Entry 7TKQ (electron microscopy, 4.50 A resolution (low resolution: residue-level contacts below are approximate; hydrogen-bond / salt-bridge calls are withheld)); this record covers chains G and H of the 27 polymer chains in the assembly.

== Chain G ==
Name: ATP synthase subunit gamma
Source organism: Saccharomyces cerevisiae
Reference sequence: P38077 (ATPG_YEAST); residues 1-278 here correspond to UniProt positions 34-311 (UniProt number = residue number + 33)
Chain sequence (278 residues; each row starts with the number of its first residue):
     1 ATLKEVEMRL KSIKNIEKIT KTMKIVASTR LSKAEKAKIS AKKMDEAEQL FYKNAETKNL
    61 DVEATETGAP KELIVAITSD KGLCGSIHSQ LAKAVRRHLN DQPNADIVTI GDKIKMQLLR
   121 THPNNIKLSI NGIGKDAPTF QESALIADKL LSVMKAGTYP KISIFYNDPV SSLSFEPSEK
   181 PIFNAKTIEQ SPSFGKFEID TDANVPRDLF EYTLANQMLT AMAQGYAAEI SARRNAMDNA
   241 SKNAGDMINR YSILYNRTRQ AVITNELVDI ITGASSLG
Unresolved in the structure: 60-70, 277-278

== Chain H ==
Name: ATP synthase subunit delta
Source organism: Saccharomyces cerevisiae
Reference sequence: Q12165 (ATPD_YEAST); residues 1-138 here correspond to UniProt positions 23-160 (UniProt number = residue number + 22)
Chain sequence (138 residues; numbered 1 to 138; the number before each row is that of its first residue):
     1 AEAAAASSGL KLQFALPHET LYSGSEVTQV NLPAKSGRIG VLANHVPTVE QLLPGVVEVM
    61 EGSNSKKFFI SGGFATVQPD SQLCVTAIEA FPLESFSQEN IKNLLAEAKK NVSSSDAREA
   121 AEAAIQVEVL ENLQSVLK
Unresolved in the structure: 1-10, 24-25, 91, 98, 116-117, 137-138

== Interface between chain G and chain H ==
Contacting residue pairs (7):
  S40(G) - L16(H)
  S40(G) - P17(H)
  A41(G) - P17(H)
  F197(G) - P47(H)
  E198(G) - P47(H)
  E198(G) - T48(H)
  E198(G) - V49(H)
Other interface residues (no listed pair), chain G (6 interface residues in all): A37, K196

== Overview ==
The interface between chain G and chain H involves 6 residues on one side and 5 on the other.
Here chain G is ATP synthase subunit gamma and chain H is ATP synthase subunit delta, both from Saccharomyces
cerevisiae. Entry 7TKQ (Yeast ATP synthase State 3catalytic(c) with 10 mM ATP backbone model) was determined
by electron microscopy together with 7TJS, 7TJT, 7TJU, 7TJV, 7TJW, 7TJX and 30 further entries from the same
study.
